PDB entry 3AGN | X-ray diffraction, 0.96 A resolution | chain A

# Chain A
Protein: Ribonuclease U2
Source organism: Ustilago sphaerogena
Notes: EC 3.1.27.4
UniProtKB: P00654 (RNU2_USTSP); numbering as in UniProt (aligned over 1-114)
Amino-acid sequence (114 residues; numbered 1 to 114; the number before each row is that of its first residue):
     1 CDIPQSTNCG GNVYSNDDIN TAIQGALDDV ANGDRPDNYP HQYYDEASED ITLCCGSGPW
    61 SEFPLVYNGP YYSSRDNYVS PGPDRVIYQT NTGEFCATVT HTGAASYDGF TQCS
Disulfide bonds: Cys-1/Cys-54, Cys-9/Cys-113, Cys-55/Cys-96
Bound ions: Ca2+: Asp-50, Gln-112
Small-molecule neighbours: 3'-amp (3AM; [(2R,3S,4R,5R)-5-(6-aminopurin-9-yl)-4-hydroxy-2-(hydroxymethyl)oxolan-3-yl] dihydrogen phosphate): Tyr-39, His-41, Gln-42, Tyr-43, Tyr-44, Glu-46, Glu-49, Glu-62, Arg-85, His-101, Asp-108, Gly-109, Phe-110
Swiss-Prot annotation at these positions:
  - active site: His-41, Glu-62 (Proton acceptor), His-101 (Proton donor)
  - binding site (Ca(2+)): Asp-29, Val-30, Ala-31, Asn-32, Asp-37, Tyr-39
  - binding site (substrate): Tyr-39 to Glu-49, Arg-85, Asp-108 to Phe-110
  - site: Glu-62 (Methylation inactivates enzyme)
What the authors report for this chain:
  - binding site for 3'-amp: Tyr-39, His-41, Tyr-43, Tyr-44, Glu-49, Glu-62, Arg-85, His-101
  - catalytic residues: Tyr-39, Glu-62, Arg-85, His-101 (by similarity / conservation)
  - specificity-determining residues: Glu-49 (proposed by the authors, not directly observed)
  - contacts within the chain: Asp-45/Glu-46, Glu-49/Phe-110 (hydrogen bond)
  - post-translational modification sites: Asp-45 (citing earlier work)
  - conformationally variable residues (loop rearrangement): Tyr-44 to Asp-50, Glu-62

# Summary
Ligands of chain A: 3'-amp. Asp-50 and Gln-112 form the Ca2+ site. From UniProt: 3 active-site residues, 6
Ca2+-binding residues and 15 substrate-binding residues. The paper reports catalytic residues Tyr-39, Glu-62
and Arg-85 among others; a binding site for 3'-amp at Tyr-39, His-41 and Tyr-43 among others.
Chain A is Ribonuclease U2 (Ustilago sphaerogena); the structure, Crystal Structure of Ustilago sphaerogena
Ribonuclease U2 Complexed with adenosine 3'-monophosphate, was determined by X-ray diffraction (same
publication as 3AGO).
